Entry 1DZ5 (solution NMR); this record covers chains A and B of the 4 polymer chains in the assembly.

Chain A (and B):
Molecule: U1 small nuclear ribonucleoprotein A
Source organism: Homo sapiens
Notes: chain B of this document is another copy of the same molecule, construct and numbering; everything in this record applies to it too
Reference sequence: P09012 (RU1A_HUMAN); residues 1-101 here correspond to UniProt positions 2-102 (UniProt number = residue number + 1)
Amino-acid sequence (101 residues; each row starts with the number of its first residue):
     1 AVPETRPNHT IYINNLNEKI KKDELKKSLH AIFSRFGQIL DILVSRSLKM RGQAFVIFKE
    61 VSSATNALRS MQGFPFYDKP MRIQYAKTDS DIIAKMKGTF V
Sequence notes: engineered mutation His-30 (Tyr31 in P09012), Arg-35 (Gln36 in P09012)
UniProt features mapped onto this chain:
  - modified residue: Ala-1 (N-acetylalanine), Lys-59 (N6-acetyllysine)

Interface between chain A and chain B:
Pairs across the interface (15; chain A residue first):
  Leu-40(A) with Lys-95(B); Gly-98(B)
  Lys-59(A) with Gly-98(B); Phe-100(B)
  Lys-95(A) with Leu-40(B)
  Met-96(A) with Met-96(B); Thr-99(B)
  Gly-98(A) with Leu-40(B); Lys-59(B)
  Thr-99(A) with Met-96(B); Thr-99(B)
  Phe-100(A) with Lys-59(B); Val-101(B)
  Val-101(A) with Phe-100(B); Val-101(B)
Interface residues without a listed pair, chain A (11 interface residues in all): Phe-58, Glu-60, Lys-97
Interface residues without a listed pair, chain B (11 interface residues in all): Phe-58, Glu-60, Lys-97

Overview:
Chain A and chain B each contribute 11 residues to their interface.
Both chains are U1 small nuclear ribonucleoprotein A (Homo sapiens). Entry 1DZ5 (The NMR structure of the
38KDa U1A protein-PIE RNA complex reveals the basis of cooperativity in ...) was determined by solution NMR.
